1TW2 - chains A and B; structure by X-ray diffraction, 2.50 A resolution.

== Chain A (and B) ==
Protein: Carminomycin 4-O-methyltransferase
Organism: Streptomyces peucetius
Notes: EC 2.1.1.-; chain B of this document is another copy of the same molecule, construct and numbering; everything in this record applies to it too
UniProt: Q06528 (CM4T_STRPE); numbering as in UniProt (aligned over 1-355)
Sequence (360 residues; row label = number of the first residue in the row; numbers below 1 keep their minus sign (Gly-4 is residue -4)):
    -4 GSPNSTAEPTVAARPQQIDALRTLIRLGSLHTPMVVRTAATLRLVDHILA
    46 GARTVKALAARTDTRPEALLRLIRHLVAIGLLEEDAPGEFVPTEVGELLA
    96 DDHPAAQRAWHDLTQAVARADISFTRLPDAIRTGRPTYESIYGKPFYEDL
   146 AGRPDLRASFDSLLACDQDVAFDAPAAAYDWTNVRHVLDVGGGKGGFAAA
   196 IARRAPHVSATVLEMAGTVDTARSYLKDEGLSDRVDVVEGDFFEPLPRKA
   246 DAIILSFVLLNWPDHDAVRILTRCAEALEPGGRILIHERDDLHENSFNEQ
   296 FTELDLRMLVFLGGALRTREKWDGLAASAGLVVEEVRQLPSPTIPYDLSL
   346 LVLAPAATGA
Disordered / not traced: -4 to 13, 352-355 (chain B: -4 to 2, 353-355)
Construct notes: cloning artifact (-4 to 0)
Small-molecule neighbours:
  - 4-methoxy-e-rhodomycin t (ERT; methyl (4R)-2-ethyl-2,5,12-trihydroxy-7-methoxy-6,11-dioxo-4-{[2,3,6-trideoxy-3-(dimethylamino)-beta-D-ribo-hexopyranosyl]oxy}-1h,2h,3h,4h,6h,11H-tetracene-1-carboxylate): Trp105, Val112, Phe141, Tyr142, Phe155, Leu159, Cys161, Asp162, Ala166, Phe167, Phe252, Asn256, Glu298, Leu299, Arg302, Met303, Phe306, Leu307, Ile339, Tyr341
  - S-adenosylhomocysteine (SAH): Tyr142, Arg152, Phe155, Asp156, Leu159, Phe167, Gly186, Gly187, Gly188, Glu209, Met210, Thr213, Gly235, Asp236, Phe237, Phe238, Ser251, Phe252, Val253, Asn256, Trp257
UniProt features mapped onto this chain:
  - binding site (S-adenosyl-L-methionine): Gly187

== Chain A / chain B interface ==
Contacting residue pairs (140; chain A residue first):
  Ala15(A) - Val90(B)  hydrophobic
  Leu16(A) - Leu93(B)  hydrophobic
  Arg17(A) - Pro340(B)
  Leu19(A) - Leu76(B)  hydrophobic
  Leu19(A) - Leu93(B)  hydrophobic
  Leu19(A) - Leu94(B)  hydrophobic
  Leu19(A) - Gln102(B)
  Ile20(A) - Gln102(B)
  Ile20(A) - Glu298(B)
  Arg21(A) - Glu294(B)  salt bridge
  Leu22(A) - Thr27(B)
  Leu22(A) - Pro28(B)
  Leu22(A) - Ile74(B)
  Leu22(A) - Leu76(B)  hydrophobic
  Gly23(A) - Pro28(B)
  Gly23(A) - Arg32(B)  hydrogen bond (backbone-side chain)
  Gly23(A) - His106(B)
  Ser24(A) - Pro28(B)
  Leu25(A) - Leu25(B)  hydrophobic
  Leu25(A) - Pro28(B)  hydrophobic
  Leu25(A) - Arg32(B)
  Leu25(A) - Asp116(B)
  His26(A) - Phe119(B)
  His26(A) - Thr297(B)
  His26(A) - Glu298(B)  hydrogen bond (side chain-backbone)
  His26(A) - Arg302(B)
  Thr27(A) - Leu22(B)
  Pro28(A) - Leu22(B)
  Pro28(A) - Gly23(B)
  Pro28(A) - Ser24(B)
  Pro28(A) - Leu25(B)  hydrophobic
  Met29(A) - Leu25(B)  hydrophobic
  Met29(A) - Phe119(B)
  Met29(A) - Thr120(B)
  Val31(A) - Leu22(B)
  Arg32(A) - Gly23(B)  hydrogen bond (side chain-backbone)
  Arg32(A) - Leu25(B)
  Thr33(A) - Leu122(B)
  Thr33(A) - Pro123(B)
  Asp58(A) - Arg127(B)
  Thr59(A) - Ile126(B)
  Arg60(A) - Ile126(B)  hydrogen bond (backbone-backbone)
  Arg60(A) - Arg127(B)  hydrogen bond (side chain-backbone)
  Arg60(A) - Thr128(B)  hydrogen bond (side chain-backbone)
  Arg60(A) - Gly129(B)
  Glu62(A) - Lys316(B)  salt bridge
  Ala63(A) - Ile126(B)
  Leu65(A) - His288(B)
  Arg66(A) - Asp300(B)  salt bridge
  Arg66(A) - Leu301(B)
  Arg66(A) - Leu304(B)
  Arg66(A) - Gly309(B)  hydrogen bond (side chain-backbone)
  Arg66(A) - Ala310(B)
  Leu67(A) - Leu122(B)  hydrophobic
  Leu67(A) - Ile126(B)  hydrophobic
  Arg69(A) - His288(B)  hydrogen bond
  Arg69(A) - Ser291(B)  hydrogen bond
  Arg69(A) - Phe292(B)
  Arg69(A) - Phe296(B)
  Arg69(A) - Thr297(B)
  His70(A) - Thr297(B)
  Val72(A) - Phe292(B)  hydrophobic
  Ala73(A) - Phe292(B)
  Ala73(A) - Asn293(B)
  Ala73(A) - Glu294(B)
  Ile74(A) - Leu22(B)
  Leu76(A) - Leu22(B)  hydrophobic
  Phe85(A) - Phe292(B)  hydrophobic
  Val90(A) - Leu19(B)  hydrophobic
  Leu93(A) - Gln12(B)
  Leu93(A) - Ala15(B)
  Leu93(A) - Leu16(B)  hydrophobic
  Leu93(A) - Leu19(B)  hydrophobic
  His98(A) - Gln12(B)  hydrogen bond
  Ala100(A) - Leu16(B)  hydrophobic
  Gln102(A) - Leu16(B)
  Gln102(A) - Leu19(B)
  Gln102(A) - Ile20(B)
  His106(A) - Gly23(B)
  Leu108(A) - Pro123(B)  hydrophobic
  Asp116(A) - Leu25(B)
  Phe119(A) - His26(B)
  Phe119(A) - Met29(B)
  Thr120(A) - Met29(B)
  Thr120(A) - Thr120(B)
  Leu122(A) - Met29(B)
  Leu122(A) - Val30(B)  hydrophobic
  Leu122(A) - Thr33(B)
  Leu122(A) - Leu67(B)  hydrophobic
  Pro123(A) - Thr33(B)
  Pro123(A) - Leu108(B)  hydrophobic
  Ala125(A) - Ala63(B)
  Ile126(A) - Thr59(B)
  Ile126(A) - Arg60(B)  hydrogen bond (backbone-backbone)
  Ile126(A) - Ala63(B)
  Ile126(A) - Leu64(B)  hydrophobic
  Ile126(A) - Leu67(B)  hydrophobic
  Arg127(A) - Asp58(B)
  Arg127(A) - Arg60(B)  hydrogen bond (backbone-backbone)
  Thr128(A) - Arg60(B)
  Gly129(A) - Arg60(B)
  Asp168(A) - Thr5(B)
  Ala169(A) - Ala7(B)  hydrophobic
  Ala172(A) - Thr5(B)
  Arg199(A) - Thr5(B)  hydrogen bond
  His288(A) - Arg69(B)
  Ser291(A) - Arg69(B)  hydrogen bond
  Phe292(A) - Arg69(B)
  Phe292(A) - Val72(B)  hydrophobic
  Phe292(A) - Ala73(B)
  Phe292(A) - Phe85(B)  hydrophobic
  Asn293(A) - Ala73(B)
  Glu294(A) - Ala73(B)
  Phe296(A) - Arg69(B)
  Thr297(A) - Arg69(B)
  Thr297(A) - His70(B)
  Glu298(A) - His26(B)
  Asp300(A) - Arg66(B)  salt bridge
  Leu301(A) - Val30(B)  hydrophobic
  Leu301(A) - His70(B)
  Leu304(A) - Arg66(B)
  Gly309(A) - Arg66(B)  hydrogen bond (backbone-side chain)
  Ala310(A) - Arg66(B)
  Lys316(A) - Arg69(B)
  Pro335(A) - Ala7(B)
  Pro335(A) - Arg9(B)
  Ser336(A) - Ala8(B)
  Ser336(A) - Arg9(B)
  Ser336(A) - Pro10(B)
  Pro337(A) - Ala8(B)
  Pro337(A) - Pro10(B)
  Thr338(A) - Pro10(B)
  Thr338(A) - Leu16(B)
  Ile339(A) - Pro10(B)
  Ile339(A) - Ile20(B)  hydrophobic
  Pro340(A) - Ile13(B)  hydrophobic
  Pro340(A) - Leu16(B)
  Pro340(A) - Arg17(B)
  Pro340(A) - Ile20(B)
  Asp342(A) - Arg9(B)  salt bridge
Other interface residues (no listed pair), chain A (84 interface residues in all): Thr18, Val30, Thr36, Leu37, Leu64, Ile68, Glu79, Glu89, Leu94, Thr313
Other interface residues (no listed pair), chain B (78 interface residues in all): Arg21, Val31, Leu37, Glu79, Ala100, Ile117, Ala125, Gln295, Thr313, Thr338

== Overview ==
The interface between chain A and chain B involves 84 residues on one side and 78 on the other, with 15
hydrogen bonds and 5 salt bridges. Polar contacts include Arg21(A)-Glu294(B), Glu62(A)-Lys316(B) and
Arg66(A)-Asp300(B). Ligands of chain A: S-adenosylhomocysteine and 4-methoxy-e-rhodomycin t.
Both chains are Carminomycin 4-O-methyltransferase (Streptomyces peucetius). Entry 1TW2 (Crystal structure of
Carminomycin-4-O-methyltransferase (DnrK) in complex with S-adenosyl-L-homocystein (SAH) and
4-methoxy-e-rhodomycin T (M-ET)) was determined by X-ray diffraction, deposited together with 1TW3.
